PDB entry 8HX0 | electron microscopy, 2.90 A resolution | chains J and L of the 12 polymer chains in the assembly

# Chain J (and L)
Molecule: Putative starvation-induced DNA protecting protein/Ferritin and Dps
Source organism: Mycolicibacterium smegmatis MC2 155
Notes: chain L of this document is another copy of the same molecule, construct and numbering; everything in this record applies to it too
Reference sequence: A0QXB7 (A0QXB7_MYCS2); residues 1-161 here = UniProt positions 1-161
Amino-acid sequence (161 residues; numbered 1 to 161; the number before each row is that of its first residue):
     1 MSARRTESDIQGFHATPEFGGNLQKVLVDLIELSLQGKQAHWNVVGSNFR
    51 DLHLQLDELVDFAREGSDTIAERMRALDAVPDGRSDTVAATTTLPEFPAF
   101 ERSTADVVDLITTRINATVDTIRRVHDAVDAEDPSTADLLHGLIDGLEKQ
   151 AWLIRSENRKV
Not modelled in the structure: 1 (chain L: fully traced)
From the paper describing this entry:
  - mutagenesis - R4E/R5E/R102E/R114E: decreased binding to DNA

# Chain J / chain L interface
Contacting residue pairs (41; chain J residue first):
  Glu32(J) - Ser85(L)  hydrogen bond
  Leu35(J) - Ser85(L)
  Lys38(J) - Asp68(L)  salt bridge
  Gln39(J) - Pro81(L)
  Gln39(J) - Asp82(L)
  Gln39(J) - Gly83(L)
  Gln39(J) - Arg84(L)
  Trp42(J) - Asp68(L)  hydrogen bond
  Trp42(J) - Ala71(L)
  Trp42(J) - Arg75(L)  hydrogen bond (backbone-side chain)
  Asn43(J) - Arg75(L)
  Asn43(J) - Val80(L)
  Asn43(J) - Pro81(L)  hydrogen bond (side chain-backbone)
  Val45(J) - Arg75(L)
  Arg64(J) - Arg64(L)
  Asp68(J) - Lys38(L)  salt bridge
  Asp68(J) - Trp42(L)  hydrogen bond
  Ala71(J) - Trp42(L)
  Arg75(J) - Trp42(L)  hydrogen bond (side chain-backbone)
  Arg75(J) - Asn43(L)
  Arg75(J) - Val45(L)
  Arg75(J) - Glu101(L)  salt bridge
  Val80(J) - Asn43(L)
  Val80(J) - Phe100(L)  hydrophobic
  Pro81(J) - Gln39(L)
  Pro81(J) - Asn43(L)  hydrogen bond (backbone-side chain)
  Asp82(J) - Gln39(L)
  Gly83(J) - Gln39(L)
  Arg84(J) - Gln39(L)
  Arg84(J) - Glu96(L)  salt bridge
  Arg84(J) - Phe97(L)  hydrogen bond (side chain-backbone)
  Arg84(J) - Ala99(L)
  Ser85(J) - Glu32(L)  hydrogen bond
  Ser85(J) - Leu35(L)
  Asp86(J) - Ala89(L)
  Asp86(J) - Glu96(L)
  Ala89(J) - Asp86(L)
  Glu96(J) - Asp86(L)
  Phe97(J) - Arg84(L)  hydrogen bond (backbone-side chain)
  Ala99(J) - Arg84(L)
  Glu101(J) - Arg75(L)  salt bridge
Interface residues without a listed pair, chain J (31 interface residues in all): Leu27, Ile31, His41, His53, Ser67, Glu72, Pro98, Phe100
Interface residues without a listed pair, chain L (31 interface residues in all): Leu27, Ile31, His41, His53, Ser67, Glu72, Pro98

# Overview
Chain J and chain L each contribute 31 residues to their interface, with 10 hydrogen bonds and 5 salt bridges.
Polar contacts include Lys38(J)-Asp68(L), Arg75(J)-Glu101(L) and Arg84(J)-Glu96(L). From the paper:
R4E/R5E/R102E/R114E of chain J reduce binding to DNA.
Chain J and chain L are both Putative starvation-induced DNA protecting protein/Ferritin and Dps
(Mycolicibacterium smegmatis MC2 155); the structure, Cryo-EM structure of MsDps2 from Mycobacterium
smegmatis, was determined by electron microscopy (same publication as 8HWZ and 8HX1).
